Entry 8ILE (X-ray diffraction, 3.00 A resolution); this record covers chains B and E of the 4 polymer chains in the assembly.

# Chain B
Name: Repair DNA polymerase X
Organism: African swine fever virus (strain Badajoz 1971 Vero-adapted)
Notes: EC 2.7.7.7
UniProt: P42494 (DPOLX_ASFB7); numbering as in UniProt (aligned over 1-174)
Amino-acid sequence (176 residues; numbered -1 to 174; the number before each row is that of its first residue; numbers below 1 keep their minus sign (Gly-1 is residue -1)):
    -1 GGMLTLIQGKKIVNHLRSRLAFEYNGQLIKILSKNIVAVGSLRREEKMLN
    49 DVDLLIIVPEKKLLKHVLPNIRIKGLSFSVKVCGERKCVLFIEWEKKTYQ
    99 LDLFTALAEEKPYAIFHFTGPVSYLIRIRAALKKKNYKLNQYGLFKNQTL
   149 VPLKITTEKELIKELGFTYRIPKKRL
Disulfide bonds: Cys81-Cys86
Sequence notes: expression tag (-1 to 0)
Metal / ion sites: Mn2+ site 1: Asp49, Asp51 (together with 7Q6); Mn2+ site 2: Asp49, Asp51, Asp100 (together with 7Q6)
Ligand contacts: 7Q6 ([[(2R,3S,5R)-5-(2-azanyl-6-oxidanylidene-1H-purin-9-yl)-3-oxidanyl-oxolan-2-yl]methoxy-selanyl-phosphoryl] phosphono hydrogen phosphate): Gly38, Ser39, Arg42, Leu47, Asn48, Asp49, Asp51, Asp100, His115, Phe116, Thr117, Gly118, Val120, Leu123, Arg127
UniProt features mapped onto this chain:
  - region: Arg42 to Asp51 (Involved in ssDNA binding)
  - binding site (Mg(2+)): Asp49, Asp51, Asp100
  - site: His115 (Stabilizes dGTP in a syn conformation to overcome the Watson-Crick base pairing constraint)
  - mutagenesis: His115 (H115A: Complete loss of MgdGTP binding and dG:dGTP ternary complex formation but not dG:dCTP ternary complex formation; H115D: 18x decreased dG:dGTP misincorporation ...), Arg125 (R125A: Loss of DNA binding affinity. Decreased dG:dGTP misincorporation), Arg127 (R127A: Slower dG:dGTP misincorporation), Arg168 (R168A: Loss of DNA binding affinity. Decreased dGTP misincorporation)

# Chain E
Molecule: 9-nt DNA strand
Sequence (9 nucleotides; each row starts with the number of its first residue; numbering starts at 0):
     0 CTGGATCCA

# Chain B / chain E interface
Residue-residue contacts - 26 pairs, chain B then chain E:
  Val80(B) with DA4(E), phosphate contact; DT5(E), phosphate contact
  Cys81(B) with DA4(E), hydrogen bond to the phosphate; DT5(E), hydrogen bond to the phosphate
  Gly82(B) with DA4(E), phosphate contact
  Glu83(B) with DA4(E), hydrogen bond to the phosphate
  Arg84(B) with DG3(E), phosphate contact; DA4(E), hydrogen bond to the phosphate
  Lys85(B) with DG2(E), base contact; DG3(E), base contact; DA4(E), hydrogen bond to the phosphate
  Val120(B) with DC0(E), base contact
  Ile124(B) with DC0(E), base contact
  Arg127(B) with DC0(E), hydrogen bond to the base; DT1(E), sugar contact
  Ala128(B) with DC0(E), sugar contact
  Lys131(B) with DT1(E), salt bridge to the phosphate
  Lys136(B) with DT1(E), phosphate contact; DG2(E), salt bridge to the phosphate
  Leu137(B) with DT1(E), sugar contact
  Asn138(B) with DT1(E), phosphate contact; DG2(E), hydrogen bond to the phosphate
  Gln139(B) with DG2(E), sugar contact; DG3(E), sugar contact
  Tyr140(B) with DG2(E), phosphate contact; DG3(E), hydrogen bond to the phosphate
Also at the interface, not in a pair above, chain B (17 interface residues in all): Tyr135

# Summary
17 residues of chain B face 6 of chain E across their interface, with 8 hydrogen bonds and 2 salt bridges.
Polar contacts include Arg127(B)-DC0(E), Cys81(B)-DA4(E) and Cys81(B)-DT5(E). Ligands of chain B: compound
7Q6.
Here chain B is Repair DNA polymerase X (African swine fever virus (strain Badajoz 1971 Vero-adapted)) and
chain E is a 9-nt DNA strand. Entry 8ILE (The crystal structure of dGTPalphaSe-Rp:DNApre-II:Pol X substrate
ternary complex) was determined by X-ray diffraction, deposited together with 8ILF, 8ILG, 8ILD, 8ILH and 8ILI.
